9LWP - chains B and G of the 4 polymer chains in the assembly; structure by electron microscopy, 2.93 A resolution.

[Chain B]
Name: Guanine nucleotide-binding protein G(I)/G(S)/G(T) subunit beta-1
From: Rattus norvegicus
Reference sequence: P54311 (GBB1_RAT); residue numbers follow UniProt; this construct covers 2-340
Sequence (345 residues; each row starts with the number of its first residue; numbers below 1 keep their minus sign (Met-4 is residue -4)):
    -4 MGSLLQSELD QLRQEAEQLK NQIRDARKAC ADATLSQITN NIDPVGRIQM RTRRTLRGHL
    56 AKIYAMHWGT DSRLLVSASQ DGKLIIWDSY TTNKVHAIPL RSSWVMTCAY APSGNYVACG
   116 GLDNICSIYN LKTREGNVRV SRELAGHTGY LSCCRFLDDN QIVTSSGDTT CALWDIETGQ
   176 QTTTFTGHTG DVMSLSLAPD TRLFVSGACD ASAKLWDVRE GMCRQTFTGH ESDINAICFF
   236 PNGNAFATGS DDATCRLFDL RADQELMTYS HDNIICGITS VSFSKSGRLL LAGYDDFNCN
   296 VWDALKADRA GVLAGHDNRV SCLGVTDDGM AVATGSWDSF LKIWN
Unresolved in the structure: -4 to 2
Differences from the reference sequence: initiating methionine (-4); expression tag (-3 to 1)
UniProt features mapped onto this chain:
  - modified residue: Ser2 (N-acetylserine), His266 (Phosphohistidine)

[Chain G]
Name: Guanine nucleotide-binding protein G(I)/G(S)/G(O) subunit gamma-2
From: Bos taurus
Reference sequence: P63212 (GBG2_BOVIN); residues 2-71 here = UniProt positions 2-71
Sequence (70 residues; each row starts with the number of its first residue):
     2 ASNNTASIAQ ARKLVEQLKM EANIDRIKVS KAAADLMAYC EAHAKEDPLL TPVPASENPF
    62 REKKFFCAIL
Unresolved in the structure: 2-6, 63-71
UniProt features mapped onto this chain:
  - modified residue: Ala2 (N-acetylalanine), Cys68 (Cysteine methyl ester)
  - lipidation: Cys68 (S-geranylgeranyl cysteine)

[Interface between chain B and chain G]
Residue-residue contacts - 69 pairs, chain B then chain G:
  Glu10(B) - Val16(G)
  Leu14(B) - Leu19(G)  hydrophobic
  Leu14(B) - Lys20(G)
  Gln17(B) - Ala23(G)
  Ile18(B) - Ala23(G)  hydrophobic
  Ile18(B) - Arg27(G)  hydrogen bond (backbone-side chain)
  Ala21(B) - Arg27(G)
  Arg22(B) - Arg27(G)
  Cys25(B) - Arg27(G)
  Cys25(B) - Lys29(G)
  Cys25(B) - Val30(G)  hydrogen bond (backbone-backbone)
  Ala26(B) - Val30(G)  hydrophobic
  Asp27(B) - Lys29(G)
  Asp27(B) - Val30(G)
  Asp27(B) - Ser31(G)
  Ala28(B) - Val30(G)
  Leu30(B) - Ala34(G)  hydrophobic
  Ile33(B) - Ser31(G)
  Ile33(B) - Ala34(G)  hydrophobic
  Ile33(B) - Met38(G)  hydrophobic
  Thr34(B) - Met38(G)
  Val40(B) - Leu51(G)  hydrophobic
  Ile43(B) - Leu50(G)
  Met45(B) - Leu50(G)  hydrophobic
  Arg48(B) - Phe61(G)
  Arg49(B) - Pro60(G)  hydrogen bond (side chain-backbone)
  Arg49(B) - Phe61(G)
  Arg49(B) - Arg62(G)
  Ser84(B) - Phe61(G)
  Tyr85(B) - Pro60(G)
  Tyr85(B) - Phe61(G)  hydrophobic
  Met217(B) - Met21(G)  hydrophobic
  Cys218(B) - Gln18(G)  hydrogen bond (backbone-side chain)
  Cys218(B) - Met21(G)
  Cys218(B) - Glu22(G)  hydrogen bond
  Arg219(B) - Glu22(G)
  Gln220(B) - Ile25(G)
  Thr221(B) - Glu22(G)  hydrogen bond
  Phe235(B) - Leu37(G)  hydrophobic
  Phe235(B) - Tyr40(G)  hydrophobic
  Pro236(B) - Tyr40(G)
  Asn237(B) - Tyr40(G)
  Asp254(B) - Ala33(G)
  Arg256(B) - Arg27(G)
  Arg256(B) - Ile28(G)  hydrogen bond (backbone-backbone)
  Ala257(B) - Ile28(G)
  Asp258(B) - Ile25(G)
  Asp258(B) - Arg27(G)  salt bridge
  Gln259(B) - Val30(G)
  Leu261(B) - Val30(G)  hydrophobic
  Ser279(B) - Asp48(G)
  Ser279(B) - Leu50(G)
  Lys280(B) - Glu47(G)
  Lys280(B) - Asp48(G)  hydrogen bond (backbone-side chain)
  Ser281(B) - Tyr40(G)
  Ser281(B) - Cys41(G)
  Ser281(B) - His44(G)
  Ser281(B) - Asp48(G)  hydrogen bond
  Leu300(B) - Cys41(G)  hydrophobic
  Val320(B) - Leu50(G)  hydrophobic
  Asp323(B) - Pro49(G)
  Gly324(B) - Pro49(G)
  Gly324(B) - Leu50(G)
  Met325(B) - Pro49(G)  hydrophobic
  Ala326(B) - Phe61(G)  hydrophobic
  Val327(B) - Leu50(G)  hydrophobic
  Ile338(B) - Phe61(G)  hydrophobic
  Asn340(B) - Asn59(G)  hydrogen bond
  Asn340(B) - Phe61(G)
Other interface residues (no listed pair), chain B (54 interface residues in all): Leu7, Ala11, Ala24, Ile37, Trp63, Gly282, Arg283, Trp339
Other interface residues (no listed pair), chain G (32 interface residues in all): Ala12, Asp26, Ala45

[Summary]
54 residues of chain B and 32 residues of chain G are in contact, with 10 hydrogen bonds and 1 salt bridge.
Polar contacts include Asp258(B)-Arg27(G), Ile18(B)-Arg27(G) and Arg49(B)-Pro60(G).
Chain B is Guanine nucleotide-binding protein G(I)/G(S)/G(T) subunit beta-1 (Rattus norvegicus) and chain G is
Guanine nucleotide-binding protein G(I)/G(S)/G(O) subunit gamma-2 (Bos taurus); the structure, Cryo-EM
structure of the unliganded human BRS3-Gq complex, was determined by electron microscopy together with 9K07
from the same study.
